1JDP - chains A and B of the 3 polymer chains in the assembly; structure by X-ray diffraction, 2.00 A resolution.

# Chain A (and B)
Name: Atrial natriuretic peptide clearance receptor
Organism: Homo sapiens
Notes: chain B of this document is another copy of the same molecule, construct and numbering; everything in this record applies to it too
UniProtKB: P17342 (ANPC_HUMAN); residues -1 to 439 here correspond to UniProt positions 44-484 (UniProt number = residue number + 45)
Amino-acid sequence (441 residues; row label = number of the first residue in the row; numbers below 1 keep their minus sign (Glu-1 is residue -1)):
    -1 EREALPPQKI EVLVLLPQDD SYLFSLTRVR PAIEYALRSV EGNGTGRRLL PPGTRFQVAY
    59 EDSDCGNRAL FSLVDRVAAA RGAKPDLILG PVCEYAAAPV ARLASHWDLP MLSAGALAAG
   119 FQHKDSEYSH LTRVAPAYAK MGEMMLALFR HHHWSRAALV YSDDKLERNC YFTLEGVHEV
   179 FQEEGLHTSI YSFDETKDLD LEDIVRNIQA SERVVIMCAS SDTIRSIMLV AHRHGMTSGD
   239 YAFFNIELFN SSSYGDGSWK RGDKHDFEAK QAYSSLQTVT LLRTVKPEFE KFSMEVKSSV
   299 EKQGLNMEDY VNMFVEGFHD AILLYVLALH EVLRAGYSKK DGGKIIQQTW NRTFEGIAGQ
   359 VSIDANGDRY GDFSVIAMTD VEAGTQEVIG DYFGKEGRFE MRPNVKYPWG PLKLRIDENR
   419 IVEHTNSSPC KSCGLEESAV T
Not modelled in the structure: -1 to 0, 41-45, 402-439 (chain B: -1 to 1, 41-45, 402-439)
Cystine bridges: Cys63-Cys91, Cys168-Cys216
Glycans and other covalent adducts: N-acetylglucosamine (NAG) linked to Asn248, Asn349
Swiss-Prot annotation at these positions:
  - binding site (chloride): Ser61, Val90, Cys91
  - glycosylation (N-linked (GlcNAc...) asparagine): Asn41 (complex), Asn248 (high mannose), Asn349 (complex)

# Interface between chain A and chain B
Pairs across the interface - 21 pairs, chain A then chain B:
  Asn65(A) with Arg100(B); Glu125(B), hydrogen bond
  Phe69(A) with Arg100(B); Leu101(B), hydrophobic; His104(B)
  Val72(A) with Val72(B), hydrophobic; Trp105(B), hydrophobic
  Asp73(A) with His104(B), salt bridge; Trp105(B), hydrogen bond
  Val75(A) with Ala76(B)
  Ala76(A) with Ala76(B), hydrophobic
  Arg79(A) with Ala78(B), hydrogen bond (side chain-backbone)
  Gly80(A) with Ala76(B), hydrogen bond (backbone-backbone)
  Arg100(A) with Asn65(B); Phe69(B)
  Leu101(A) with Phe69(B), hydrophobic
  His104(A) with Phe69(B); Asp73(B), salt bridge
  Trp105(A) with Val72(B), hydrophobic; Asp73(B), hydrogen bond
  Glu125(A) with Asn65(B), hydrogen bond
Interface residues without a listed pair, chain A (14 interface residues in all): Arg66
Interface residues without a listed pair, chain B (13 interface residues in all): Val75, Ala77

# In short
14 residues of chain A face 13 of chain B across their interface, with 6 hydrogen bonds and 2 salt bridges.
Polar contacts include Asp73(A)-His104(B), Asn65(A)-Glu125(B) and Asp73(A)-Trp105(B). N-acetylglucosamine is
covalently linked to Asn248(A) and Asn349(A).
Chain A and chain B are both Atrial natriuretic peptide clearance receptor (Homo sapiens); the structure,
Crystal Structure of Hormone/Receptor Complex, was determined by X-ray diffraction, deposited together with
1JDN.
